PDB entry 6GI6 | X-ray diffraction, 1.98 A resolution | chain A

# Chain A
Protein: Activin receptor type-1
Organism: Homo sapiens
Notes: EC 2.7.11.30
Reference sequence: Q04771 (ACVR1_HUMAN); residue numbers follow UniProt; this construct covers 201-499
Amino-acid sequence (301 residues; numbered 199 to 499; the number before each row is that of its first residue):
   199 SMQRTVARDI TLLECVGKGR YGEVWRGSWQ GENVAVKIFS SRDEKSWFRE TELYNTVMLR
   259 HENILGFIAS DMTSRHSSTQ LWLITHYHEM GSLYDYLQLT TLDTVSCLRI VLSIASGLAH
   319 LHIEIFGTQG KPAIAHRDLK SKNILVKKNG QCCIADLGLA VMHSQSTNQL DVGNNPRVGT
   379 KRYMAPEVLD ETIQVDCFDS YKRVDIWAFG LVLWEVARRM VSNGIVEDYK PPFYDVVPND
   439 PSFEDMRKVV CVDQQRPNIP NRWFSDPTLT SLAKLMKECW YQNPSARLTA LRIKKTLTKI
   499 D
Unresolved in the structure: 199-201
Sequence notes: expression tag (199-200); engineered mutation D207 (Gln in Q04771)
Residues lining bound ligands: 5-methyl-6-quinolin-5-yl-3H-quinazolin-4-one (EZB): V214, V222, A233, K235, L263, L281, T283, H284, Y285, H286, G289, K340, N341, L343, A353, D354
Swiss-Prot annotation at these positions:
  - active site: D336 (Proton acceptor)
  - binding site (ATP): V214 to V222, K235
  - natural variant: R202 (R202I: In FOP), R206 (R206H: In FOP), G328 (G328E: In FOP; G328R: In FOP; G328W: In FOP), G356 (G356D: In FOP), R375 (R375P: In FOP)
  - mutagenesis: T203 (T203V: Almost complete loss of alcaline phosphatase induction; in association with A-325), G325 (G325A: Almost complete loss of alcaline phosphatase induction; in association with V-203)
What the authors report for this chain:
  - binding site for 5-methyl-6-quinolin-5-yl-3H-quinazolin-4-one: H286

# Overview
Bound to chain A: 5-methyl-6-quinolin-5-yl-3H-quinazolin-4-one. UniProt lists active-site residue D336, 10
ATP-binding residues and 2 mutagenesis sites. The paper reports a binding site for
5-methyl-6-quinolin-5-yl-3H-quinazolin-4-one at H286.
Chain A is Activin receptor type-1 (Homo sapiens); the structure, Crystal structure of the ACVR1 (ALK2) kinase
in complex with a Quinazolinone based ALK2 inhibitor with ..., was determined by X-ray diffraction, deposited
together with 6GIN and 6GIP.
